PDB entry 6YXX | electron microscopy, 3.90 A resolution | chains AA and ET of the 87 polymer chains in the assembly

# Chain AA
Molecule: 12S ribosomal RNA
From: Trypanosoma brucei brucei
Sequence (1176 nucleotides; row label = number of the first residue in the row):
     1 AUUUUACCAA UUAAGAAGAA UAUUAUAAUA AUGGGUGUCU UAUAUUUUAA AUAAAUAUUU
    61 AAAUUCCGUG UAGUAAAUUU AUUAUUUGUA UUAUUUAUAU AAUAGGUGUA UUAUAUUUAA
   121 AUUUUAAAUU UGUUGUUUUA UAUUUAGAUA CAUAUUUAUA GAUUAAUAUA UUUAAAUAAU
   181 AUUUUAAAAU UUAUUGAACU GUNNNNNNNN NNNNNNNNNN NNNNNNNNNN NNNNNNNNNN
   241 NNNNNNNNNN NNNNNNNNNN NNNNNNNNNN NNNACCAAAU AAAUAUAGUA AGAUUAUUUU
   301 AGUUGAAUUA AUAAAUAAAU AUUUAUUUUU CUUUGUAAAU AUUAUGAACA AUUUAAAAAU
   361 UAAUCUGUUU AACUAAAAUG UUAUAUAUAA UAAUCUAAGU UAAUUUGAAU AUUAAAAGUA
   421 CAAGUAUAAU UUGUAAUUCU AAAGUAUUUU AAUGGUAUAU UUUUAGUAGG UAAAUGAAAA
   481 GUAUAAAUGG AUAUAACUUA AUAUUUAAUA UUUGUUUAAU GAAAAGUAUU UUAUUAUUAU
   541 AUUGUAUAGU AUUAUUAUAG UGUAUAGUUU UUUAAAAAUA UAAAAAUAUU GUUAAUAAAA
   601 UUAUCGUAUU UUAAGUGCGU UUAUUAAAUG CGUUUGUCUA AGAUAAUUAU UUAAGAUUAU
   661 UCUUGUAAAU AUAUUUAAAU AUUAAUAAUU CUUAAAAUAA AAAAAUAUCC UCAAUUGCAA
   721 UAUUAUUGUA GCAUAGUAAU UUGUUAACUA AAUAUUAAAG UGUUCCAUAG AAAAUUUUUA
   781 AAUUACAACA AAUAAAAUAA AGUAUGAAUU AAUAUCAAAA UUUUAAUAAA AAUUAAAAAA
   841 UUAAAAUAGG GCAAGUCCUA CUCUCCUUUA CAAAGAGAAC AUUAUGAUAU GUAAUUGUAU
   901 GUUUGAUUGG GGCAAUACUA UAUUUAUUUA UAUAGCAUAA GAACUAUAUU CUUUGAAAUU
   961 AUAAAAGGUU CGAGCAGGUU AACAAGCAUU AAAAAUAAAU GUGUUUCAUC GUCUACUUAU
  1021 UACCAUGAUU GNNNNNNNNN NNNNNNNNNA AUUCGUUAGU UGGGUUAAAA UCGUUGUAAA
  1081 GCAGAUUUGU UUAUAUAUUU AAUUUUUAUA AUUAAUAAUA AUUAAUAUAA GUACGCAAGG
  1141 AUUGAUUAUU GAAAAAAGAA AGAAGAAUAU AAUUUA
Disordered / not traced: 197-202, 274-277, 396-442, 596-786, 1023-1032, 1050-1058, 1066-1070
Bound ions: Mg2+ site 1: C8, G108; Mg2+ site 2 near A30 (its only coordinating residue here); Mg2+ site 3 near A146 (its only coordinating residue here); Mg2+ site 4 near A1083 (its only coordinating residue here); Mg2+ site 5: U1106, U1107

# Chain ET
Protein: mt-LAF19
From: Trypanosoma brucei brucei
UniProtKB: Q383S4 (Q383S4_TRYB2); numbering as in UniProt (aligned over 1-102)
Chain sequence (102 residues; row label = number of the first residue in the row):
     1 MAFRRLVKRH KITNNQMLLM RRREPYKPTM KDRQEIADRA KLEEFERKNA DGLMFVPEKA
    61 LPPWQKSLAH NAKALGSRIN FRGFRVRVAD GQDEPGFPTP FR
Disordered / not traced: 1

# Interface between chain AA and chain ET
Residue-residue contacts (77; chain AA residue first):
  U131(AA) with Arg5(ET), hydrogen bond to the base
  U163(AA) with Ser67(ET), hydrogen bond to the phosphate
  U164(AA) with Asn71(ET), sugar contact
  A168(AA) with Asn71(ET), base contact
  U171(AA) with Lys59(ET), sugar contact
  U172(AA) with Lys66(ET), base contact
  U299(AA) with Arg9(ET), hydrogen bond to the base
  U300(AA) with Lys11(ET), hydrogen bond to the base
  G302(AA) with Lys8(ET), salt bridge to the phosphate; Glu24(ET), hydrogen bond to the sugar; Lys27(ET), sugar contact
  U303(AA) with Glu24(ET), sugar contact; Lys27(ET), hydrogen bond to the base; Arg33(ET), hydrogen bond to the sugar
  U304(AA) with Val7(ET), base contact; Lys8(ET), base contact; Arg22(ET), salt bridge to the phosphate
  G305(AA) with Ala2(ET), hydrogen bond to the base; Phe3(ET), sugar contact; Thr29(ET), phosphate contact; Met30(ET), sugar contact
  A306(AA) with Phe3(ET), base contact; Met30(ET), sugar contact; Lys31(ET), phosphate contact; Gln34(ET), sugar contact
  A313(AA) with Ala89(ET), base contact; Gly91(ET), base contact; Asp93(ET), sugar contact
  A315(AA) with Lys41(ET), base contact; Leu42(ET), base contact; Phe45(ET), stacking on the base
  U316(AA) with Lys41(ET), hydrogen bond to the base
  A318(AA) with Gln34(ET), hydrogen bond to the phosphate
  A319(AA) with Gln34(ET), hydrogen bond to the phosphate
  U320(AA) with Arg4(ET), phosphate contact
  A321(AA) with Arg4(ET), salt bridge to the phosphate; Lys8(ET), salt bridge to the phosphate
  U334(AA) with Tyr26(ET), phosphate contact
  G335(AA) with Tyr26(ET), hydrogen bond to the phosphate; Lys27(ET), hydrogen bond to the sugar
  U345(AA) with Arg5(ET), sugar contact
  G367(AA) with Arg21(ET), hydrogen bond to the phosphate
  U368(AA) with Arg21(ET), salt bridge to the phosphate
  U369(AA) with Val7(ET), base contact
  U370(AA) with Arg9(ET), sugar contact; Leu18(ET), base contact
  A371(AA) with Arg9(ET), salt bridge to the phosphate; Ile12(ET), sugar contact; Leu18(ET), base contact
  U462(AA) with Leu19(ET), sugar contact
  U463(AA) with Gln16(ET), phosphate contact
  U471(AA) with Lys11(ET), salt bridge to the phosphate
  A472(AA) with Lys11(ET), salt bridge to the phosphate; Thr13(ET), phosphate contact
  A473(AA) with Arg9(ET), base contact; His10(ET), salt bridge to the phosphate; Lys11(ET), hydrogen bond to the phosphate; Arg23(ET), salt bridge to the phosphate
  C944(AA) with Asn80(ET), base contact
  A946(AA) with Asn80(ET), hydrogen bond to the phosphate
  U947(AA) with Gly76(ET), base contact; Ser77(ET), hydrogen bond to the base; Ile79(ET), base contact; Asn80(ET), hydrogen bond to the base; Phe81(ET), base contact; Arg82(ET), sugar contact
  A948(AA) with Arg82(ET), phosphate contact; Gly83(ET), hydrogen bond to the phosphate; Arg85(ET), salt bridge to the phosphate
  U949(AA) with Phe55(ET), base contact; Arg85(ET), salt bridge to the phosphate; Gln92(ET), hydrogen bond to the base; Arg102(ET), sugar contact
  U950(AA) with Arg85(ET), base contact
  C951(AA) with Arg85(ET), base contact
  U952(AA) with Arg87(ET), sugar contact
  U953(AA) with Arg87(ET), salt bridge to the phosphate
Interface residues without a listed pair, chain AA (50 interface residues in all): U133, U169, A307, U336, U464, A474, A943, U945
Interface residues without a listed pair, chain ET (55 interface residues in all): Leu6, Asn14, Asn15, Pro63, Leu68, His70, Arg78, Glu94

# Overview
Chain AA and chain ET form an interface of 50 and 55 residues respectively; the contacts include 20 hydrogen
bonds, 13 salt bridges and 1 aromatic stacking contact. Polar pairs include U131(AA)-Arg5(ET),
U299(AA)-Arg9(ET) and U300(AA)-Lys11(ET). C8(AA) and G108(AA) coordinate Mg2+ site 1.
Here chain AA is 12S ribosomal RNA and chain ET is mt-LAF19, both from Trypanosoma brucei brucei. Entry 6YXX
(State A of the Trypanosoma brucei mitoribosomal large subunit assembly intermediate) was determined by
electron microscopy (same publication as 6YXY).
